PDB entry 2Q71 | X-ray diffraction, 1.90 A resolution | chain A

Chain A:
Name: Uroporphyrinogen decarboxylase
From: Homo sapiens
Notes: EC 4.1.1.37
Reference sequence: P06132 (DCUP_HUMAN); residues 11-366 here = UniProt positions 11-366
Sequence (356 residues; row label = number of the first residue in the row):
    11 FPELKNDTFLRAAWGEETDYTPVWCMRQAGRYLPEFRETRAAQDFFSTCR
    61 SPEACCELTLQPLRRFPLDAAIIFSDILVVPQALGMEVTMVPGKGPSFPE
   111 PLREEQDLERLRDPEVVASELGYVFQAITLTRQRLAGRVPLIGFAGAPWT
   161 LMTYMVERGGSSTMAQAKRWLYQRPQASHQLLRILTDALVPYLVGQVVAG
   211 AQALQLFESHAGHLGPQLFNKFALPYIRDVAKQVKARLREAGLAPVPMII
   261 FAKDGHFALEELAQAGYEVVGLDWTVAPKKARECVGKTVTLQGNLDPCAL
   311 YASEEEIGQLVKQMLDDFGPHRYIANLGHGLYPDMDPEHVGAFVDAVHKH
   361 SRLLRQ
Differences from the reference sequence: engineered mutation Arg168 (Gly in P06132)
Small-molecule neighbours: coproporphyrinogen iii (CP3): Arg37, Gln38, Ala39, Gly40, Arg41, Phe46, Phe55, Ile82, Ile83, Phe84, Ser85, Asp86, Ile87, Leu88, Met100, Pro106, Phe154, Tyr164, Phe217, Ser219, His339
UniProt features mapped onto this chain:
  - binding site (coproporphyrinogen I): Arg37, Ala39, Arg41, Arg50, Asp86, Tyr164, Ser219, His339
  - binding site (coproporphyrinogen III): Arg37, Ala39, Arg41, Asp86, Tyr164, Ser219, His339
  - site: Asp86 (Transition state stabilizer)

Overview:
Ligands of chain A: coproporphyrinogen iii. UniProt lists 8 coproporphyrinogen I-binding residues and 7
coproporphyrinogen III-binding residues.
Chain A is Uroporphyrinogen decarboxylase (Homo sapiens); the structure, Uroporphyrinogen Decarboxylase G168R
single mutant enzyme in complex with coproporphyrinogen-III, was determined by X-ray diffraction, deposited
together with 2Q6Z.
